4L9J - chains A and B; structure by X-ray diffraction, 3.45 A resolution.

Chain A (and B):
Name: MepR
From: Staphylococcus aureus
Notes: chain B of this document is another copy of the same molecule, construct and numbering; everything in this record applies to it too
UniProt: Q5Y812 (Q5Y812_STAAU); residues 2-139 here = UniProt positions 2-139
Chain sequence (140 residues; each row starts with the number of its first residue; numbering starts at 0):
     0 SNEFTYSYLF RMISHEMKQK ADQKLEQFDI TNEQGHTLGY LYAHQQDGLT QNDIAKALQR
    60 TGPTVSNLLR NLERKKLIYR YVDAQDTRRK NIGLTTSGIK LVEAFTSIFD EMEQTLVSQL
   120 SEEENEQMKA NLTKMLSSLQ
Unresolved in the structure: 0-1 (chain B: 0-2)
Sequence notes: expression tag (0-1)
Modified / non-standard residues: Mse11, Mse16, Mse111, Mse127, Mse134 (selenomethionine; parent Met)
What the authors report for this chain:
  - mutagenesis - A103V (27-fold): decreased binding to mepR operator DNA
  - mutagenesis - Q18A (Kd = 34 nM), A103S: unchanged binding to DNA
  - mutagenesis - F27L/F104A (Kd = 32 nM): unchanged binding to mepR operator site
  - mutagenesis - Q18P (2,000-fold): decreased binding to DNA

Chain A / chain B interface:
Pairs across the interface - 104 pairs, chain A then chain B:
  Glu2(A) - His43(B)
  Phe3(A) - Lys128(B)  hydrogen bond (backbone-side chain)
  Thr4(A) - Glu112(B)
  Tyr5(A) - Glu112(B)  hydrogen bond (backbone-side chain)
  Tyr5(A) - Val116(B)  hydrophobic
  Tyr5(A) - Leu119(B)
  Tyr5(A) - Asn124(B)  hydrogen bond
  Tyr5(A) - Mse127(B)  hydrophobic
  Tyr5(A) - Lys128(B)
  Tyr5(A) - Leu131(B)  hydrophobic
  Ser6(A) - Mse16(B)
  Ser6(A) - His35(B)
  Ser6(A) - Glu112(B)  hydrogen bond (backbone-side chain)
  Tyr7(A) - Tyr39(B)
  Tyr7(A) - Ala56(B)
  Leu8(A) - Lys128(B)
  Leu8(A) - Leu131(B)  hydrophobic
  Leu8(A) - Leu135(B)  hydrophobic
  Phe9(A) - Phe9(B)  hydrophobic
  Phe9(A) - Ile12(B)  hydrophobic
  Phe9(A) - Ser13(B)  hydrogen bond (backbone-side chain)
  Phe9(A) - Mse16(B)  hydrophobic
  Phe9(A) - Leu115(B)  hydrophobic
  Phe9(A) - Mse127(B)  hydrophobic
  Phe9(A) - Leu131(B)  hydrophobic
  Arg10(A) - Ser13(B)
  Arg10(A) - Asn31(B)
  Arg10(A) - Glu32(B)  salt bridge
  Arg10(A) - His35(B)
  Arg10(A) - Tyr39(B)
  Arg10(A) - Leu57(B)  hydrogen bond (side chain-backbone)
  Mse11(A) - Ala56(B)
  Mse11(A) - Leu57(B)
  Mse11(A) - Gln58(B)
  Mse11(A) - Leu135(B)
  Ile12(A) - Phe9(B)  hydrophobic
  Ile12(A) - Leu131(B)
  Ile12(A) - Leu135(B)  hydrophobic
  Ile12(A) - Leu138(B)
  Ser13(A) - Phe9(B)
  Ser13(A) - Ser13(B)  hydrogen bond
  His14(A) - Arg59(B)
  Glu15(A) - Gln58(B)
  Glu15(A) - Leu135(B)
  Glu15(A) - Leu138(B)
  Glu15(A) - Gln139(B)  hydrogen bond
  Mse16(A) - Ser6(B)
  Mse16(A) - Phe9(B)  hydrophobic
  Mse16(A) - Leu138(B)  hydrophobic
  Lys19(A) - Leu138(B)
  Asn31(A) - Arg10(B)
  Glu32(A) - Arg10(B)
  His35(A) - Ser6(B)
  His35(A) - Arg10(B)
  Gln58(A) - Mse11(B)
  Gln58(A) - His14(B)  hydrogen bond (backbone-side chain)
  Gln58(A) - Glu15(B)
  Arg59(A) - His14(B)
  Glu112(A) - Thr4(B)
  Glu112(A) - Tyr5(B)  hydrogen bond (side chain-backbone)
  Glu112(A) - Ser6(B)
  Thr114(A) - Ser137(B)
  Leu115(A) - Tyr5(B)  hydrophobic
  Leu115(A) - Phe9(B)  hydrophobic
  Leu115(A) - Mse134(B)
  Leu115(A) - Leu138(B)  hydrophobic
  Val116(A) - Tyr5(B)  hydrophobic
  Gln118(A) - Lys133(B)  hydrogen bond (backbone-side chain)
  Gln118(A) - Ser137(B)  hydrogen bond
  Leu119(A) - Asn130(B)
  Leu119(A) - Mse134(B)  hydrophobic
  Glu123(A) - Gln126(B)  hydrogen bond
  Asn124(A) - Tyr5(B)  hydrogen bond
  Gln126(A) - Glu123(B)
  Mse127(A) - Tyr5(B)
  Mse127(A) - Phe9(B)  hydrophobic
  Mse127(A) - Mse127(B)
  Mse127(A) - Leu131(B)  hydrophobic
  Mse127(A) - Mse134(B)
  Lys128(A) - Phe3(B)
  Lys128(A) - Tyr5(B)  hydrogen bond
  Leu131(A) - Leu8(B)  hydrophobic
  Leu131(A) - Phe9(B)  hydrophobic
  Leu131(A) - Ile12(B)
  Leu131(A) - Mse127(B)  hydrophobic
  Thr132(A) - Leu8(B)
  Lys133(A) - Gln118(B)  hydrogen bond (side chain-backbone)
  Mse134(A) - Leu115(B)
  Mse134(A) - Leu119(B)  hydrophobic
  Mse134(A) - Mse127(B)
  Leu135(A) - Tyr7(B)  hydrophobic
  Leu135(A) - Leu8(B)  hydrophobic
  Leu135(A) - Mse11(B)  hydrophobic
  Leu135(A) - Ile12(B)  hydrophobic
  Leu135(A) - Glu15(B)
  Ser137(A) - Thr114(B)
  Ser137(A) - Leu115(B)
  Ser137(A) - Gln118(B)
  Leu138(A) - Ile12(B)
  Leu138(A) - Glu15(B)
  Leu138(A) - Mse16(B)  hydrophobic
  Leu138(A) - Lys19(B)  hydrogen bond (backbone-side chain)
  Leu138(A) - Mse111(B)  hydrophobic
  Gln139(A) - Glu15(B)
Interface residues without a listed pair, chain A (43 interface residues in all): Ala56, Leu57, Asn130
Interface residues without a listed pair, chain B (47 interface residues in all): Lys17, Lys55, Thr132

Summary:
43 residues of chain A and 47 residues of chain B are in contact; the contacts include 17 hydrogen bonds and 1
salt bridge. Among the polar pairs are Arg10(A)-Glu32(B), Phe3(A)-Lys128(B) and Tyr5(A)-Glu112(B). From the
paper: A103V of chain A reduces binding to mepR operator DNA; Q18P of chain A reduces binding to DNA; 5
substitutions were tested in all.
Both chains are MepR (Staphylococcus aureus). Entry 4L9J (Crystal structure of S. aureus MepR in DNA-binding
conformation) was determined by X-ray diffraction (same publication as 4L9N, 4L9T, 4L9V and 4LD5).
